6EUE - chain A; structure by X-ray diffraction, 2.00 A resolution.

[Chain A]
Molecule: Acetylcholinesterase
Source organism: Tetronarce californica
Notes: EC 3.1.1.7
UniProt: P04058 (ACES_TETCF), isoform P04058-2; residues 3-535 here correspond to UniProt positions 24-556 (UniProt number = residue number + 21)
Sequence (533 residues; row label = number of the first residue in the row):
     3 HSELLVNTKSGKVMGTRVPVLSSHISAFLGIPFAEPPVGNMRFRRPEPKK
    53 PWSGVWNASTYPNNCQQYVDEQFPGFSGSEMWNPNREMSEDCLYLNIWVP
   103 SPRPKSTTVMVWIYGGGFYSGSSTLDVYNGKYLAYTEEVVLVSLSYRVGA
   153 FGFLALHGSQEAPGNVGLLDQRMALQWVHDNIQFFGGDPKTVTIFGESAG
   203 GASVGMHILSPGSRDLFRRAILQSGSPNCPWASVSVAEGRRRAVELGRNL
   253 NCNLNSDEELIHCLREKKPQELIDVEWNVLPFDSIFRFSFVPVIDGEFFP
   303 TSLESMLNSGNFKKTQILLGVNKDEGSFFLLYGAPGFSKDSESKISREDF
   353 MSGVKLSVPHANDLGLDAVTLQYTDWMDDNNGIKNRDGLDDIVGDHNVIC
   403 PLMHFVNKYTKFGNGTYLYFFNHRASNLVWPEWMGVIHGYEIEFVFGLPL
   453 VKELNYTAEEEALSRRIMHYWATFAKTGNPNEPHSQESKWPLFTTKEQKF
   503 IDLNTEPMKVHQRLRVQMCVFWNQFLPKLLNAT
Not modelled in the structure: 3
Modified residues: Ser200 ((2S)-2-azanyl-3-[ethyl(methyl)carbamoyl]oxy-propanoic acid; BXT)
Disulfide bonds: Cys67-Cys94, Cys254-Cys265, Cys402-Cys521
Glycans and other covalent adducts: N-acetylglucosamine (NAG) linked to Asn59, Asn416
Swiss-Prot annotation at these positions:
  - active site (Charge relay system): Glu327, His440
  - glycosylation (N-linked (GlcNAc...) asparagine): Asn59, Asn416, Asn457, Asn533

[In short]
N-acetylglucosamine is covalently linked to Asn59 and Asn416. From UniProt: active-site residues Glu327 and
His440.
Chain A is Acetylcholinesterase (Tetronarce californica); the structure, Rivastigmine analogue bound to Tc
ACHE, was determined by X-ray diffraction (same publication as 6EZ2 and 6EYF).
